PDB entry 5L5F | X-ray diffraction, 2.50 A resolution | chains R and S of the 28 polymer chains in the assembly

# Chain R
Protein: Proteasome subunit alpha type-5
Organism: Saccharomyces cerevisiae (strain ATCC 204508 / S288c)
Notes: EC 3.4.25.1
Reference sequence: P32379 (PSA5_YEAST); residues -7 to 252 here correspond to UniProt positions 1-260 (UniProt number = residue number + 8)
Sequence (260 residues; numbered -7 to 252; the number before each row is that of its first residue; numbers below 1 keep their minus sign (Met-7 is residue -7)):
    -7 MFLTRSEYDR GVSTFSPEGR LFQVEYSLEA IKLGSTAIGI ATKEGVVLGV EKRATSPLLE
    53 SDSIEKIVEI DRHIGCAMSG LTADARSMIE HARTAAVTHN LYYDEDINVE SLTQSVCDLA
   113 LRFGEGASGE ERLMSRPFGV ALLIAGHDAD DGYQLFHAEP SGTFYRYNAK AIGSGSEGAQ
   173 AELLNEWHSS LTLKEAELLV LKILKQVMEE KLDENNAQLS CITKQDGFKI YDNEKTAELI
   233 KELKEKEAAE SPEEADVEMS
Disordered / not traced: -7 to 0, 118-124, 243-252

# Chain S
Protein: Proteasome subunit alpha type-6
Organism: Saccharomyces cerevisiae (strain ATCC 204508 / S288c)
Notes: EC 3.4.25.1
Reference sequence: P40302 (PSA6_YEAST); residues 0-233 here correspond to UniProt positions 1-234 (UniProt number = residue number + 1)
Sequence (234 residues; row label = number of the first residue in the row; numbering starts at 0):
     0 MFRNNYDGDT VTFSPTGRLF QVEYALEAIK QGSVTVGLRS NTHAVLVALK RNADELSSYQ
    60 KKIIKCDEHM GLSLAGLAPD ARVLSNYLRQ QCNYSSLVFN RKLAVERAGH LLCDKAQKNT
   120 QSYGGRPYGV GLLIIGYDKS GAHLLEFQPS GNVTELYGTA IGARSQGAKT YLERTLDTFI
   180 KIDGNPDELI KAGVEAISQS LRDESLTVDN LSIAIVGKDT PFTIYDGEAV AKYI
Disordered / not traced: 0-2
UniProt features mapped onto this chain:
  - modified residue: Ser13 (Phosphoserine)
  - cross-link: Lys190 (Glycyl lysine isopeptide (Lys-Gly) (interchain with G-Cter in ubiquitin))

# Interface between chain R and chain S
Residue-residue contacts (42):
  Arg2(R) with Gly7(S)
  Ser5(R) with Arg125(S)
  Thr6(R) with Gly7(S); Gln20(S)
  Phe7(R) with Gln20(S), hydrogen bond (backbone-side chain); Tyr23(S); Leu76(S), hydrophobic; Arg125(S); Pro126(S); Gly128(S)
  Ser8(R) with Tyr23(S)
  Pro9(R) with Tyr23(S), hydrophobic; Glu26(S)
  Glu10(R) with Glu26(S); Gln30(S)
  Gly11(R) with Tyr23(S); Ala27(S)
  Leu13(R) with Arg125(S)
  Gln106(R) with Arg81(S), hydrogen bond
  Asp110(R) with Arg81(S), salt bridge
  Leu113(R) with Pro78(S), hydrophobic; Arg125(S)
  Ser153(R) with Pro78(S)
  Gly154(R) with Pro78(S)
  Thr155(R) with Gln59(S)
  Phe156(R) with Gln59(S)
  Tyr157(R) with Arg50(S); Ala52(S); Ser56(S); Ser57(S); Gln59(S)
  Arg158(R) with Ser56(S); Ser57(S), hydrogen bond (backbone-backbone)
  Tyr159(R) with Ala52(S); Asp53(S); Leu55(S); Ser56(S)
  Asn160(R) with Leu55(S), hydrogen bond (backbone-backbone)
  Ala161(R) with Leu55(S)
  Gln172(R) with Asp53(S), hydrogen bond
  Leu176(R) with Leu55(S), hydrophobic
  Trp179(R) with Leu55(S), hydrophobic
Also at the interface, not in a pair above, chain R (27 interface residues in all): Gly3, Glu117, Leu175
Also at the interface, not in a pair above, chain S (25 interface residues in all): Asp6, Ala24, Asn51, Glu54, Asp79, Gly123

# Summary
Chain R and chain S form an interface of 27 and 25 residues respectively, with 5 hydrogen bonds and 1 salt
bridge. Among the polar pairs are Asp110(R)-Arg81(S), Phe7(R)-Gln20(S) and Gln106(R)-Arg81(S).
Here chain R is Proteasome subunit alpha type-5 and chain S is Proteasome subunit alpha type-6, both from
Saccharomyces cerevisiae (strain ATCC 204508 / S288c). Entry 5L5F (Yeast 20S proteasome with human beta5i
(1-138) and human beta6 (97-111; 118-133) in complex with bortezomib) was determined by X-ray diffraction,
deposited together with 5L52, 5L54, 5L55, 5L5A, 5L5B, 5L5D and 30 further entries.
